6PPQ - chains A and D of the 8 polymer chains in the assembly; structure by X-ray diffraction, 1.81 A resolution.

== Chain A ==
Protein: U6 snRNA-associated Sm-like protein LSm1
Source organism: Schizosaccharomyces pombe (strain 972 / ATCC 24843)
UniProtKB: P87173 (LSM1_SCHPO); residue numbers follow UniProt; this construct covers 1-84
Sequence (86 residues; each row starts with the number of its first residue; numbers below 1 keep their minus sign (Gly-1 is residue -1)):
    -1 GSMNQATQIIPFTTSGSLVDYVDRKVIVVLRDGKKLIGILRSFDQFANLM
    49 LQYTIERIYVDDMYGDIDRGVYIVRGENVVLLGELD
Not modelled in the structure: -1 to 14, 84
Construct notes: expression tag (-1 to 0)

== Chain D ==
Protein: Probable U6 snRNA-associated Sm-like protein LSm4
Source organism: Schizosaccharomyces pombe (strain 972 / ATCC 24843)
UniProtKB: O14352 (LSM4_SCHPO); numbering as in UniProt (aligned over 1-121)
Sequence (129 residues; row label = number of the first residue in the row):
     1 MLPLTLLNATQGRPILVELKNGETFNGHLENCDNYMNLTLREVIRTMPDG
    51 DKFFRLPECYIRGNNIKYLRIQDEVLSQVAKQQAQQRENRGSRFRGRGQR
   101 GRGNYGHTAPNRRGRGRGGHMWSHPQFEK
Not modelled in the structure: 83-129
Construct notes: expression tag (122-129)

== Interface between chain A and chain D ==
Contacting residue pairs (43):
  Leu28(A) - Tyr68(D)  hydrophobic
  Arg29(A) - Lys20(D)
  Asp30(A) - Lys67(D)  salt bridge
  Lys32(A) - Glu18(D)  salt bridge
  Lys32(A) - Tyr68(D)
  Ser40(A) - Met1(D)  hydrogen bond (side chain-backbone)
  Ser40(A) - Leu2(D)
  Ser40(A) - Pro3(D)
  Phe41(A) - Leu2(D)
  Phe41(A) - Pro3(D)
  Asp42(A) - Leu4(D)
  Asn46(A) - Pro3(D)
  Asn46(A) - Met36(D)
  Met48(A) - Met1(D)
  Met48(A) - Leu6(D)  hydrophobic
  Met48(A) - Leu76(D)  hydrophobic
  Gln50(A) - Asp73(D)  hydrogen bond
  Gln50(A) - Leu76(D)
  Tyr51(A) - Asp73(D)
  Arg67(A) - Arg70(D)  hydrogen bond (backbone-side chain)
  Val69(A) - Arg70(D)
  Val69(A) - Ile71(D)  hydrogen bond (backbone-backbone)
  Val69(A) - Asp73(D)
  Val69(A) - Leu76(D)  hydrophobic
  Tyr70(A) - Tyr68(D)  hydrophobic
  Tyr70(A) - Leu69(D)
  Tyr70(A) - Arg70(D)
  Ile71(A) - Pro3(D)
  Ile71(A) - Leu6(D)  hydrophobic
  Ile71(A) - Leu7(D)
  Ile71(A) - Tyr68(D)
  Ile71(A) - Leu69(D)  hydrogen bond (backbone-backbone)
  Arg73(A) - Tyr35(D)  hydrogen bond (side chain-backbone)
  Arg73(A) - Met36(D)
  Arg73(A) - Gly63(D)  hydrogen bond (side chain-backbone)
  Arg73(A) - Asn64(D)
  Arg73(A) - Ile66(D)
  Arg73(A) - Lys67(D)  hydrogen bond (backbone-backbone)
  Glu75(A) - Lys20(D)  salt bridge
  Glu75(A) - Asn64(D)
  Asn76(A) - Lys20(D)
  Asn76(A) - Ile66(D)  hydrogen bond (side chain-backbone)
  Asn76(A) - Lys67(D)  hydrogen bond (side chain-backbone)
Interface residues without a listed pair, chain A (21 interface residues in all): Leu47, Asp66, Val72
Interface residues without a listed pair, chain D (21 interface residues in all): Gln72

== Overview ==
Chain A and chain D each contribute 21 residues to their interface; the contacts include 10 hydrogen bonds and
3 salt bridges. Among the polar pairs are Asp30(A)-Lys67(D), Lys32(A)-Glu18(D) and Glu75(A)-Lys20(D).
Chain A is U6 snRNA-associated Sm-like protein LSm1 and chain D is Probable U6 snRNA-associated Sm-like
protein LSm4, both from Schizosaccharomyces pombe (strain 972 / ATCC 24843); the structure, Structure of S.
pombe Lsm1-7 with RNA, polyuridine with 3' adenosine, was determined by X-ray diffraction (same publication as
6PPN, 6PPP and 6PPV).
